PDB entry 6DZI | electron microscopy, 3.46 A resolution | chains h and u of the 56 polymer chains in the assembly

[Chain h]
Molecule: 16S rRNA
Source organism: Mycobacterium smegmatis str. MC2 155
Sequence (1511 nucleotides; row label = number of the first residue in the row):
     7 UUUGGAGAGU UUGAUCCUGG CUCAGGACGA ACGCUGGCGG CGUGCUUAAC ACAUGCAAGU
    67 CGAACGGAAA GGCCCUUUCG GGGGUACUCG AGUGGCGAAC GGGUGAGUAA CACGUGGGUG
   127 AUCUGCCCUG CACUUUGGGA UAAGCCUGGG AAACUGGGUC UAAUACCGAA UACACCCUGC
   187 UGGUCGCAUG GCCUGGUAGG GGAAAGCUUU UGCGGUGUGG GAUGGGCCCG CGGCCUAUCA
   247 GCUUGUUGGU GGGGUGAUGG CCUACCAAGG CGACGACGGG UAGCCGGCCU GAGAGGGUGA
   307 CCGGCCACAC UGGGACUGAG AUACGGCCCA GACUCCUACG GGAGGCAGCA GUGGGGAAUA
   367 UUGCACAAUG GGCGCAAGCC UGAUGCAGCG ACGCCGCGUG AGGGAUGACG GCCUUCGGGU
   427 UGUAAACCUC UUUCAGCACA GACGAAGCGC AAGUGACGGU AUGUGCAGAA GAAGGACCGG
   487 CCAACUACGU GCCAGCAGCC GCGGUAAUAC GUAGGGUCCG AGCGUUGUCC GGAAUUACUG
   547 GGCGUAAAGA GCUCGUAGGU GGUUUGUCGC GUUGUUCGUG AAAACUCACA GCUUAACUGU
   607 GGGCGUGCGG GCGAUACGGG CAGACUAGAG UACUGCAGGG GAGACUGGAA UUCCUGGUGU
   667 AGCGGUGGAA UGCGCAGAUA UCAGGAGGAA CACCGGUGGC GAAGGCGGGU CUCUGGGCAG
   727 UAACUGACGC UGAGGAGCGA AAGCGUGGGG AGCGAACAGG AUUAGAUACC CUGGUAGUCC
   787 ACGCCGUAAA CGGUGGGUAC UAGGUGUGGG UUUCCUUCCU UGGGAUCCGU GCCGUAGCUA
   847 ACGCAUUAAG UACCCCGCCU GGGGAGUACG GCCGCAAGGC UAAAACUCAA AGGAAUUGAC
   907 GGGGGCCCGC ACAAGCGGCG GAGCAUGUGG AUUAAUUCGA UGCAACGCGA AGAACCUUAC
   967 CUGGGUUUGA CAUGCACAGG ACGCCGGCAG AGAUGUCGGU UCCCUUGUGG CCUGUGUGCA
  1027 GGUGGUGCAU GGCUGUCGUC AGCUCGUGUC GUGAGAUGUU GGGUUAAGUC CCGCAACGAG
  1087 CGCAACCCUU GUCUCAUGUU GCCAGCACGU UAUGGUGGGG ACUCGUGAGA GACUGCCGGG
  1147 GUCAACUCGG AGGAAGGUGG GGAUGACGUC AAGUCAUCAU GCCCCUUAUG UCCAGGGCUU
  1207 CACACAUGCU ACAAUGGCCG GUACAAAGGG CUGCGAUGCC GUGAGGUGGA GCGAAUCCUU
  1267 UCAAAGCCGG UCUCAGUUCG GAUCGGGGUC UGCAACUCGA CCCCGUGAAG UCGGAGUCGC
  1327 UAGUAAUCGC AGAUCAGCAA CGCUGCGGUG AAUACGUUCC CGGGCCUUGU ACACACCGCC
  1387 CGUCACGUCA UGAAAGUCGG UAACACCCGA AGCCGGUGGC CUAACCCUUG UGGAGGGAGC
  1447 CGUCGAAGGU GGGAUCGGCG AUUGGGACGA AGUCGUAACA AGGUAGCCGU ACCGGAAGGU
  1507 GCGGCUGGAU C

[Chain u]
Molecule: 30S ribosomal protein S12
Source organism: Mycobacterium smegmatis (strain ATCC 700084 / mc(2)155)
UniProt: A0QS96 (RS12_MYCS2); numbering as in UniProt (aligned over 2-123)
Amino-acid sequence (122 residues; numbered 2 to 123; the number before each row is that of its first residue):
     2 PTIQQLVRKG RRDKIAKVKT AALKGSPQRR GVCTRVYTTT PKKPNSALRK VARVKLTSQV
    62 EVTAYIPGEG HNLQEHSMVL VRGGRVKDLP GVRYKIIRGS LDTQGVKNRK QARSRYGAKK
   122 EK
Curated features (UniProtKB/Swiss-Prot):
  - modified residue: Asp89 (3-methylthioaspartic acid)

[Interface between chain h and chain u]
Contacting residue pairs (110; chain h residue first):
  G26(h) - Lys15(u)  salt bridge to the phosphate
  U28(h) - Lys20(u)  salt bridge to the phosphate
  A37(h) - Gln29(u)  hydrogen bond to the sugar
  C38(h) - Gln29(u)  sugar contact
  C38(h) - Ile98(u)  base contact
  C38(h) - Ser101(u)  hydrogen bond to the sugar
  G39(h) - Ser115(u)  hydrogen bond to the sugar
  G39(h) - Gly118(u)  sugar contact
  C40(h) - Arg114(u)  hydrogen bond to the sugar
  C40(h) - Ser115(u)  sugar contact
  C40(h) - Ala119(u)  sugar contact
  C40(h) - Lys120(u)  salt bridge to the phosphate
  C40(h) - Lys121(u)  phosphate contact
  U41(h) - Lys120(u)  salt bridge to the phosphate
  U41(h) - Lys121(u)  phosphate contact
  G362(h) - Arg31(u)  salt bridge to the phosphate
  G362(h) - Thr58(u)  phosphate contact
  A363(h) - Gly26(u)  hydrogen bond to the base
  A363(h) - Ser27(u)  hydrogen bond to the base
  A363(h) - Pro28(u)  base contact
  A363(h) - Gln29(u)  sugar contact
  A363(h) - Arg30(u)  phosphate contact
  A363(h) - Arg31(u)  salt bridge to the phosphate
  A363(h) - Thr58(u)  hydrogen bond to the phosphate
  A363(h) - Leu81(u)  sugar contact
  G480(h) - Lys121(u)  phosphate contact
  G481(h) - Arg114(u)  salt bridge to the phosphate
  G481(h) - Ser115(u)  phosphate contact
  G481(h) - Lys121(u)  salt bridge to the phosphate
  A482(h) - Ala113(u)  phosphate contact
  A482(h) - Arg114(u)  hydrogen bond to the phosphate
  A482(h) - Ser115(u)  hydrogen bond to the phosphate
  C483(h) - Ala113(u)  phosphate contact
  C483(h) - Arg116(u)  salt bridge to the phosphate
  C498(h) - Ser47(u)  hydrogen bond to the base
  C499(h) - Ser47(u)  hydrogen bond to the phosphate
  A500(h) - Ala48(u)  phosphate contact
  A500(h) - Leu49(u)  phosphate contact
  G501(h) - Arg50(u)  hydrogen bond to the base
  G501(h) - Lys51(u)  salt bridge to the phosphate
  G501(h) - Gly69(u)  phosphate contact
  G501(h) - Glu70(u)  phosphate contact
  C502(h) - Arg50(u)  base contact
  C502(h) - Tyr66(u)  hydrogen bond to the phosphate
  C502(h) - Pro68(u)  phosphate contact
  C502(h) - Gly69(u)  hydrogen bond to the phosphate
  C502(h) - Asp89(u)  hydrogen bond to the base
  C502(h) - Tyr117(u)  phosphate contact
  A503(h) - Arg50(u)  base contact
  A503(h) - Lys88(u)  base contact
  A503(h) - Asp89(u)  hydrogen bond to the base
  A503(h) - Arg116(u)  salt bridge to the phosphate
  A503(h) - Tyr117(u)  phosphate contact
  C505(h) - Lys88(u)  hydrogen bond to the phosphate
  C506(h) - Lys88(u)  salt bridge to the phosphate
  G507(h) - Asp89(u)  base contact
  C508(h) - Asn46(u)  hydrogen bond to the base
  G509(h) - Asn46(u)  base contact
  G509(h) - Ser47(u)  base contact
  G517(h) - Arg110(u)  hydrogen bond to the phosphate
  U518(h) - Asn109(u)  sugar contact
  U518(h) - Arg110(u)  phosphate contact
  U518(h) - Lys111(u)  hydrogen bond to the phosphate
  U518(h) - Gln112(u)  hydrogen bond to the phosphate
  A519(h) - Gln112(u)  hydrogen bond to the phosphate
  G530(h) - Ser115(u)  base contact
  G530(h) - Arg116(u)  hydrogen bond to the sugar
  U531(h) - Arg83(u)  hydrogen bond to the sugar
  U531(h) - Arg116(u)  sugar contact
  U532(h) - Pro28(u)  hydrogen bond to the sugar
  U532(h) - Gln29(u)  base contact
  U532(h) - Arg83(u)  sugar contact
  U532(h) - Gly84(u)  phosphate contact
  G533(h) - Thr21(u)  phosphate contact
  G533(h) - Ser27(u)  sugar contact
  G533(h) - Pro28(u)  sugar contact
  G533(h) - Gly84(u)  phosphate contact
  G533(h) - Gly85(u)  phosphate contact
  U534(h) - Lys20(u)  phosphate contact
  U541(h) - Lys15(u)  base contact
  U542(h) - Arg12(u)  base contact
  U542(h) - Arg13(u)  hydrogen bond to the base
  U542(h) - Asp14(u)  sugar contact
  U542(h) - Lys15(u)  base contact
  C544(h) - Arg12(u)  salt bridge to the phosphate
  G547(h) - Pro2(u)  base contact
  G547(h) - Arg12(u)  hydrogen bond to the base
  G548(h) - Pro2(u)  base contact
  G565(h) - Gln5(u)  hydrogen bond to the sugar
  C861(h) - Thr3(u)  phosphate contact
  C862(h) - Thr3(u)  hydrogen bond to the phosphate
  C862(h) - Gln5(u)  phosphate contact
  C862(h) - Gln6(u)  sugar contact
  C862(h) - Arg9(u)  salt bridge to the phosphate
  G863(h) - Gln6(u)  hydrogen bond to the phosphate
  G863(h) - Arg9(u)  salt bridge to the phosphate
  G863(h) - Lys10(u)  salt bridge to the phosphate
  C864(h) - Pro2(u)  base contact
  C864(h) - Gln6(u)  base contact
  C864(h) - Lys10(u)  salt bridge to the phosphate
  C865(h) - Arg12(u)  base contact
  U866(h) - Arg12(u)  hydrogen bond to the base
  U866(h) - Lys15(u)  sugar contact
  G867(h) - Lys15(u)  salt bridge to the phosphate
  U893(h) - Gly92(u)  phosphate contact
  U893(h) - Arg94(u)  salt bridge to the phosphate
  C894(h) - Lys43(u)  salt bridge to the phosphate
  C894(h) - Pro91(u)  phosphate contact
  A1476(h) - Lys44(u)  sugar contact
  A1477(h) - Lys44(u)  salt bridge to the phosphate
Other interface residues (no listed pair), chain h (55 interface residues in all): A36, G504, A543, A739, A890, A891
Other interface residues (no listed pair), chain u (64 interface residues in all): Leu7, Lys18, Leu24, Pro45, Gly71, Arg86, Val87, Lys96, Gly100

[In short]
55 residues of chain h and 64 residues of chain u are in contact, with 31 hydrogen bonds and 21 salt bridges.
Polar contacts include A363(h)-Gly26(u), A363(h)-Ser27(u) and C498(h)-Ser47(u).
Chain h is 16S rRNA (Mycobacterium smegmatis str. MC2 155) and chain u is 30S ribosomal protein S12
(Mycobacterium smegmatis (strain ATCC 700084 / mc(2)155)); the structure, Cryo-EM Structure of Mycobacterium
smegmatis 70S C(minus) ribosome 70S-MPY complex, was determined by electron microscopy, deposited together
with 6DZP and 6DZK.
